Entry 1DRG (X-ray diffraction, 2.55 A resolution); this record covers chains B and A of the 3 polymer chains in the assembly.

# Chain B
Molecule: 16-nt DNA strand
Sequence (16 nucleotides; each row starts with the number of its first residue):
     1 TATAACTTCGTATAGC

# Chain A
Protein: Cre recombinase
Organism: Enterobacteria phage P1
UniProtKB: P06956 (RECR_BPP1); residue numbers follow UniProt; this construct covers 21-343
Chain sequence (323 residues; each row starts with the number of its first residue):
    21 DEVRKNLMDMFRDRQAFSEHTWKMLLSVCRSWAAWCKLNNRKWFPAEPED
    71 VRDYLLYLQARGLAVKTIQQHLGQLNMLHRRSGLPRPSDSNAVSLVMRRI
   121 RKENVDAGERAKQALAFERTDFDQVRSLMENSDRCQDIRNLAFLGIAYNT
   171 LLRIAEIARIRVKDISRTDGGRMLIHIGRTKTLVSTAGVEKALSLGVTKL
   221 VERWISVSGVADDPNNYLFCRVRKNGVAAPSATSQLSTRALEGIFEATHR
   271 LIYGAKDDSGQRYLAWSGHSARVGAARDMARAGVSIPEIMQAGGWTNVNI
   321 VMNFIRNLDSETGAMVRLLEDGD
Not modelled in the structure: 199-208
Differences from the reference sequence: engineered mutation Phe-324 (Tyr in P06956)
Curated features (UniProtKB/Swiss-Prot):
  - active site: Arg-173, His-289, Arg-292, Trp-315
Reported in the primary citation:
  - self-association interface (contacts with another copy of this molecule); pairs are residue here / residue on that copy: Ile-306/Ile-306 (hydrophobic contact), Asn-319/Asn-319 (hydrogen bond)

# Chain B / chain A interface
Pairs across the interface (48; chain B residue first):
  DA2(B) with Lys-244(A), base contact
  DT3(B) with Lys-244(A), hydrogen bond to the base
  DA4(B) with Lys-244(A), sugar contact
  DA5(B) with Gln-156(A), phosphate contact; Val-242(A), phosphate contact; Arg-243(A), sugar contact; Lys-244(A), sugar contact
  DC6(B) with Arg-159(A), salt bridge to the phosphate; Arg-241(A), phosphate contact; Val-242(A), hydrogen bond to the phosphate; Leu-256(A), sugar contact; Ala-260(A), sugar contact
  DT7(B) with Gln-255(A), phosphate contact; Leu-256(A), phosphate contact; Ser-257(A), hydrogen bond to the phosphate; Ala-260(A), phosphate contact
  DT8(B) with Ser-257(A), base contact; Arg-259(A), base contact
  DT11(B) with Met-44(A), base contact; Ser-47(A), hydrogen bond to the phosphate; Arg-50(A), salt bridge to the phosphate
  DA12(B) with Met-44(A), base contact; Arg-81(A), salt bridge to the phosphate; Leu-83(A), phosphate contact; Thr-87(A), sugar contact; Arg-282(A), hydrogen bond to the base
  DT13(B) with Met-44(A), base contact; Leu-83(A), phosphate contact; Ala-84(A), hydrogen bond to the phosphate; Lys-86(A), sugar contact; Thr-87(A), hydrogen bond to the phosphate; Gln-90(A), hydrogen bond to the base; Arg-282(A), hydrogen bond to the sugar
  DA14(B) with Lys-86(A), base contact; Gln-90(A), base contact; Ala-131(A), phosphate contact; Lys-132(A), hydrogen bond to the phosphate; Tyr-283(A), sugar contact
  DG15(B) with Lys-86(A), hydrogen bond to the base; Lys-132(A), phosphate contact; Gln-133(A), hydrogen bond to the phosphate; His-289(A), sugar contact; Phe-324(A), phosphate contact; Arg-326(A), salt bridge to the phosphate
  DC16(B) with Arg-292(A), salt bridge to the phosphate; Trp-315(A), hydrogen bond to the phosphate; Ile-320(A), sugar contact; Phe-324(A), phosphate contact
Interface residues without a listed pair, chain B (15 interface residues in all): DC9, DG10
Interface residues without a listed pair, chain A (35 interface residues in all): Lys-43, Gly-82, Arg-154, Cys-240

# Overview
15 residues of chain B face 35 of chain A across their interface, with 13 hydrogen bonds and 5 salt bridges.
Polar pairs include DT3(B)/Lys-244(A), DA12(B)/Arg-282(A) and DT13(B)/Gln-90(A). UniProt lists 4 active-site
residues on chain A. The paper reports a self-association interface involving Ile-306(A) and Asn-319(A).
Here chain B is a 16-nt DNA strand and chain A is Cre recombinase (Enterobacteria phage P1). Entry 1DRG
(Crystal structure of trimeric cre recombinase-lox complex) was determined by X-ray diffraction together with
1F44 from the same study.
